Entry 3TPP (X-ray diffraction, 1.60 A resolution); this record covers chain A.

Chain A:
Protein: Beta-secretase 1
Source organism: Homo sapiens
Notes: EC 3.4.23.46
UniProt: P56817 (BACE1_HUMAN); residues -18 to 393 here correspond to UniProt positions 43-454 (UniProt number = residue number + 61)
Amino-acid sequence (433 residues; row label = number of the first residue in the row; numbers below 1 keep their minus sign (Met-39 is residue -39)):
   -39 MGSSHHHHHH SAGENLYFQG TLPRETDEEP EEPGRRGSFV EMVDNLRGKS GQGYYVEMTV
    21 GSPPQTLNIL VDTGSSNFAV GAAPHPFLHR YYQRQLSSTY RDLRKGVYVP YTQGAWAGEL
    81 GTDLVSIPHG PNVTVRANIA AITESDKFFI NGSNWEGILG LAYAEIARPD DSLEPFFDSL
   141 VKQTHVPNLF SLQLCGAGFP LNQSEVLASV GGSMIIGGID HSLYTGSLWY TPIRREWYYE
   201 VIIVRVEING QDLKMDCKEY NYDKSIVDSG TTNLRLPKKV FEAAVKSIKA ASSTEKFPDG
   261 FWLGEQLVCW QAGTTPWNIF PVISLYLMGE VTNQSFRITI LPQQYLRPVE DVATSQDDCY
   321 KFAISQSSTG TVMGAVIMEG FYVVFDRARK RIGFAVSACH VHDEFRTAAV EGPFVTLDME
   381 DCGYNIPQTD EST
Unresolved in the structure: -39 to -5, 158-169, 311-313, 386-393
Sequence notes: expression tag (-39 to -19); engineered mutation Ala75 (Lys136 in P56817), Ala77 (Glu138 in P56817)
UniProt features mapped onto this chain:
  - active site: Asp32, Asp228
  - modified residue (N6-acetyllysine): Lys65, Lys214, Lys218, Lys224, Lys238, Lys239, Lys246
  - glycosylation (N-linked (GlcNAc...) asparagine): Asn92, Asn111, Asn162, Asn293
Disulfide bonds: Cys155-Cys359, Cys217-Cys382, Cys269-Cys319
Ligand contacts:
  - 5HA (N-[(1S,2R)-1-benzyl-3-(cyclopropylamino)-2-hydroxypropyl]-5-[methyl(methylsulfonyl)amino]-n'-[(1R)-1-phenylethyl]isophthalamide): Gly11, Gln12, Gly13, Tyr14, Leu30, Asp32, Gly34, Ser35, Tyr71, Thr72, Gln73, Phe108, Ile110, Trp115, Ile118, Tyr198, Ile226, Asp228, Ser229, Gly230, Thr231, Thr232, Asn233, Arg235, Arg307, Ser325, Val332, Ala335
  - urea (URE), molecule 1: Phe-1, His145, Pro147, Gly177
  - urea (URE), molecule 2: Glu17, Thr19, Thr26, Pro88
  - urea (URE), molecule 3: Thr26, Leu27, Asn28, His49, Arg50, Asn114, Glu116
  - urea (URE), molecule 4: His45, Phe47, Ser105, Asp106, Lys107, Phe108, Phe109
  - urea (URE), molecule 5: Gly66, Val67, Tyr68, Arg128, Pro129
  - urea (URE), molecule 6: Leu84, Thr94, Val95, Arg96, Gln143
  - urea (URE), molecule 7: Ile208, Asn209, Gln211, Ser247, Ala250, Ala251
  - urea (URE), molecule 8: Asn209, Ala251, Asn278, Ile279, Phe280, Pro281, Arg366
  - urea (URE), molecule 9: Leu213, Lys214, Met215, Ala243
  - urea (URE), molecule 10: Val291, Thr292, Asn293, Thr376, Leu377, Asp378, Met379, Glu380
What the authors report for this chain:
  - binding site for 5HA: Gly34, Tyr71, Thr72, Asp228, Gly230, Thr232, Asn233, Arg235, Ser325
  - conformationally variable residues (loop rearrangement, side-chain flip): Ser10, Val67 to Ala75, Ser113
  - catalytic residues: Asp32, Asp228 (citing earlier work)

In short:
Bound to chain A: compound 5HA and 10 copies of urea. Curated annotation (UniProt) lists active-site residues
Asp32 and Asp228. From the paper: catalytic residues Asp32 and Asp228; a binding site for 5HA at Gly34, Tyr71
and Thr72 among others.
Chain A is Beta-secretase 1 (Homo sapiens); the structure, Crystal structure of BACE1 complexed with an
inhibitor, was determined by X-ray diffraction (same publication as 3TPJ, 3TPL and 3TPR).
